PDB entry 8VAV | electron microscopy, 3.13 A resolution | chains E and F of the 8 polymer chains in the assembly

# Chain E (and F)
Protein: Leucine-rich repeat-containing protein 26
Organism: Homo sapiens
Notes: chain F of this document is another copy of the same molecule, construct and numbering; everything in this record applies to it too
UniProt: Q2I0M4 (LRC26_HUMAN); numbering as in UniProt (aligned over 1-334)
Chain sequence (344 residues; row label = number of the first residue in the row):
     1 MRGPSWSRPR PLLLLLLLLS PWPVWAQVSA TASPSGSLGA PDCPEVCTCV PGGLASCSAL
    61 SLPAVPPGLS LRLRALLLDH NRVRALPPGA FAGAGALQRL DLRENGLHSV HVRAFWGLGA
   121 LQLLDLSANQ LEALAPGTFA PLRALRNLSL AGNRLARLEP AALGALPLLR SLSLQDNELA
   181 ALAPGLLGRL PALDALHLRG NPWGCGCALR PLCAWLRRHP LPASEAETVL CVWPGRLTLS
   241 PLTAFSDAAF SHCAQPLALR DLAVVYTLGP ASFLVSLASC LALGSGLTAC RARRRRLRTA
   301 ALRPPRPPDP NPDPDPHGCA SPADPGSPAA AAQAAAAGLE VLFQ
Unresolved in the structure: 1-40, 294-344
Sequence notes: expression tag (335-344)
UniProt features mapped onto this chain:
  - glycosylation: Asn147 (N-linked (GlcNAc...) asparagine)
Disulfides: Cys43-Cys49, Cys47-Cys57, Cys205-Cys231, Cys207-Cys253
Glycans and other covalent adducts: N-acetylglucosamine (NAG) linked to Asn147

# Interface between chain E and chain F
Contacting residue pairs - 12 pairs, chain E then chain F:
  Ala64(E) with Asp176(F)
  Pro66(E) with Arg199(F)
  Pro67(E) with Arg199(F), hydrogen bond (backbone-side chain)
  Leu69(E) with Arg199(F)
  Pro87(E) with Gly200(F)
  Pro88(E) with Val232(F), hydrophobic
  Arg113(E) with Arg236(F), hydrogen bond (side chain-backbone); Leu237(F); Thr238(F)
  Trp116(E) with Leu230(F), hydrophobic; Leu237(F); Leu239(F)
Also at the interface, not in a pair above, chain E (11 interface residues in all): Val65, Arg84, Ala92
Also at the interface, not in a pair above, chain F (13 interface residues in all): Gln130, Pro202, Trp233, Gly235

# In short
Chain E and chain F form an interface of 11 and 13 residues respectively; the contacts include 2 hydrogen
bonds. Among the polar pairs are Pro67(E)-Arg199(F) and Arg113(E)-Arg236(F). Covalently linked
N-acetylglucosamine: at Asn147(E).
Chain E and chain F are both Leucine-rich repeat-containing protein 26 (Homo sapiens); the structure, Human
Slo1 - human LRRC26 in presence of EDTA - GR masked, was determined by electron microscopy.
